PDB entry 5OVB | X-ray diffraction, 1.95 A resolution | chain A

# Chain A
Protein: Bromodomain-containing protein 4
Source organism: Homo sapiens
UniProtKB: O60885 (BRD4_HUMAN); residue numbers follow UniProt; this construct covers 44-168
Chain sequence (127 residues; row label = number of the first residue in the row):
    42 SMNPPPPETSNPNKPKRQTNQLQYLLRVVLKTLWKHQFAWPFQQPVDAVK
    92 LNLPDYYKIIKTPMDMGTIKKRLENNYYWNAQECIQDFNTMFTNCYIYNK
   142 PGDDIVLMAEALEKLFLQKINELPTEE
Not modelled in the structure: 168
Construct notes: expression tag (42-43)
Residues lining bound ligands: AY2 (N-[3-(5-ethanoyl-2-ethoxy-phenyl)-5-(1-methylpyrazol-3-yl)phenyl]furan-2-carboxamide): Trp-81, Pro-82, Phe-83, Gln-85, Val-87, Leu-92, Leu-94, Tyr-97, Cys-136, Tyr-139, Asn-140, Asp-145, Ile-146, Met-149
Swiss-Prot annotation at these positions:
  - site: Asn-140 (Acetylated histone binding)
  - cross-link: Lys-99 (Glycyl lysine isopeptide (Lys-Gly) (interchain with G-Cter in SUMO2))
  - natural variant: Asp-145 (D145G: Found in a patient with a neurodevelopmental syndrome; uncertain significance)
  - mutagenesis: Asn-140 (N140A: Abolishes binding to acetylated histones)

# Summary
Bound to chain A: compound AY2. UniProt lists one mutagenesis site.
Chain A is Bromodomain-containing protein 4 (Homo sapiens); the structure, Crystal structure of human BRD4(1)
bromodomain in complex with DR46, was determined by X-ray diffraction (same publication as 5OWM, 5OWW and
5NLK).
